6N5Y - chain A; structure by X-ray diffraction, 2.26 A resolution.

== Chain A ==
Protein: Sorting nexin-5, Cation-independent mannose-6-phosphate receptor
Source organism: Homo sapiens
Reference sequence: chimeric construct of Q9Y5X3, P11717: residues 22-170 from Q9Y5X3 (SNX5_HUMAN) positions 22-170 (same numbers); residues 171-200 from P11717 positions 2347-2377 (offset varies)
Sequence (182 residues; each row starts with the number of its first residue; note: 10 numbers in that range are skipped by the numbering (no residue carries them; nothing is unmodelled there); a row labelled like 180A-180K holds insertion residues (180A, then the next letters in order)):
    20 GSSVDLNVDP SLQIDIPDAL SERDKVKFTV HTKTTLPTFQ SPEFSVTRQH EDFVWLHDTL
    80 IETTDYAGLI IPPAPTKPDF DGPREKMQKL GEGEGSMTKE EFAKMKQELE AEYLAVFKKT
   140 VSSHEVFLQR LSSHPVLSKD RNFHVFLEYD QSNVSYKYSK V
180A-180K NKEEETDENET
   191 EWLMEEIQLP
Disordered / not traced: 20-28, 180A-180K
Sequence notes: expression tag (20-21)
From the paper describing this entry:
  - conformationally variable residues (register shift): Glu191 to Glu196
  - mutagenesis - V173D: abolished binding to SNX5/SNX6
  - mutagenesis - V173D: unchanged binding to AP-2/AP-1
  - mutagenesis - V173D: decreased localization

== In short ==
From the paper: V173D abolishes binding to SNX5/SNX6; conformational variability at Glu191.
Chain A is Sorting nexin-5, Cation-independent mannose-6-phosphate receptor (Homo sapiens); the structure,
Crystal structure of the SNX5 PX domain in complex with the CI-MPR (space group P212121 - ..., was determined
by X-ray diffraction together with 6N5X and 6N5Z from the same study.
